3HWC - chains A and D of the 4 polymer chains in the assembly; structure by X-ray diffraction, 2.50 A resolution.

# Chain A
Protein: Chlorophenol-4-monooxygenase component 2
Source organism: Burkholderia cepacia
UniProtKB: O87009 (O87009_BURCE); residues 3001-3515 here correspond to UniProt positions 1-515 (UniProt number = residue number - 3000)
Amino-acid sequence (515 residues; numbered 3001 to 3515; the number before each row is that of its first residue):
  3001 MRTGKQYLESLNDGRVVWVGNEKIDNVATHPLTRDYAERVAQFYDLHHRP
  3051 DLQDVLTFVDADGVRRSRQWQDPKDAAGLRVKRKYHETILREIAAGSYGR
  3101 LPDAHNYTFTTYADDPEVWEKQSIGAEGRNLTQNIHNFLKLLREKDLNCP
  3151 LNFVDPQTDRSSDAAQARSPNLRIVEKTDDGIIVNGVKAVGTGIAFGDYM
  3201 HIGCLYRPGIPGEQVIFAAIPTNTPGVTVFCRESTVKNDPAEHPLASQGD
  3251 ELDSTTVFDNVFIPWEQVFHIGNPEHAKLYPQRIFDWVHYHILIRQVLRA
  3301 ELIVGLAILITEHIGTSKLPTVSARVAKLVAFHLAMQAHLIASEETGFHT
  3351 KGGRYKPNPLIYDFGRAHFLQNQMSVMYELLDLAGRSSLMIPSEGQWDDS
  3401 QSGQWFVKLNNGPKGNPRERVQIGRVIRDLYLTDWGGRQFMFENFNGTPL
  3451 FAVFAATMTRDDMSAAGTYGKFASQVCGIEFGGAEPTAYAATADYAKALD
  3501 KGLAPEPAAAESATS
Not modelled in the structure: 3483-3515
UniProt features mapped onto this chain:
  - binding site (substrate): R3100 to A3104, G3203, C3204
  - binding site (FAD): L3151 to F3153, Q3157 to R3160, T3192, T3457 to R3460

# Chain D
Protein: Chlorophenol-4-monooxygenase component 2
Source organism: Burkholderia cepacia
UniProtKB: O87009 (O87009_BURCE); numbering as in UniProt (aligned over 1-515)
Amino-acid sequence (515 residues; each row starts with the number of its first residue):
     1 MRTGKQYLESLNDGRVVWVGNEKIDNVATHPLTRDYAERVAQFYDLHHRP
    51 DLQDVLTFVDADGVRRSRQWQDPKDAAGLRVKRKYHETILREIAAGSYGR
   101 LPDAHNYTFTTYADDPEVWEKQSIGAEGRNLTQNIHNFLKLLREKDLNCP
   151 LNFVDPQTDRSSDAAQARSPNLRIVEKTDDGIIVNGVKAVGTGIAFGDYM
   201 HIGCLYRPGIPGEQVIFAAIPTNTPGVTVFCRESTVKNDPAEHPLASQGD
   251 ELDSTTVFDNVFIPWEQVFHIGNPEHAKLYPQRIFDWVHYHILIRQVLRA
   301 ELIVGLAILITEHIGTSKLPTVSARVAKLVAFHLAMQAHLIASEETGFHT
   351 KGGRYKPNPLIYDFGRAHFLQNQMSVMYELLDLAGRSSLMIPSEGQWDDS
   401 QSGQWFVKLNNGPKGNPRERVQIGRVIRDLYLTDWGGRQFMFENFNGTPL
   451 FAVFAATMTRDDMSAAGTYGKFASQVCGIEFGGAEPTAYAATADYAKALD
   501 KGLAPEPAAAESATS
Not modelled in the structure: 483-515
UniProt features mapped onto this chain:
  - binding site (substrate): R100 to A104, G203, C204
  - binding site (FAD): L151 to F153, Q157 to R160, T192, T457 to R460
  - mutagenesis: H289 (H289A: Loss of catalytic activity)
From the paper describing this entry:
  - self-association interface (contacts with another copy of this molecule): D159, V187, V190, F230, E233, K237, V257, D259, V326, L334, L360, F364, R386, L389, Q396, Q401, W405, F406, R420, R428, D434, R438, L450, F454
  - catalytic residues: H289
  - mutagenesis - H289A: decreased catalytic activity on 2,4,5-TCP
  - mutagenesis - H289A (53-fold): decreased catalytic activity on 2,4,6-TCP
  - mutagenesis - H289A: abolished catalytic activity on 2,5-DiCHQ
  - mutagenesis - H289A: unchanged stability

# Interface between chain A and chain D
Pairs across the interface - 147 pairs, chain A then chain D:
  W3018(A) - G395(D)
  W3018(A) - Q396(D)
  W3018(A) - D399(D)
  G3020(A) - S393(D)  hydrogen bond (backbone-side chain)
  G3020(A) - Q396(D)  hydrogen bond (backbone-side chain)
  N3021(A) - S393(D)  hydrogen bond
  N3021(A) - E394(D)
  N3021(A) - G395(D)  hydrogen bond (side chain-backbone)
  V3154(A) - R386(D)
  D3155(A) - R386(D)  hydrogen bond (backbone-side chain)
  P3156(A) - R386(D)
  P3156(A) - L409(D)  hydrophobic
  Q3157(A) - I314(D)
  Q3157(A) - R386(D)
  D3159(A) - I314(D)
  D3159(A) - L409(D)
  D3159(A) - N411(D)
  D3159(A) - G412(D)
  D3159(A) - R420(D)  salt bridge
  R3160(A) - I314(D)
  R3160(A) - G315(D)  hydrogen bond (side chain-backbone)
  R3160(A) - P413(D)
  S3161(A) - N411(D)  hydrogen bond
  S3161(A) - G412(D)
  R3168(A) - W405(D)
  R3168(A) - K408(D)
  P3170(A) - W405(D)  hydrophobic
  P3170(A) - K408(D)
  P3170(A) - L409(D)  hydrophobic
  N3185(A) - W405(D)
  G3186(A) - W405(D)
  V3187(A) - W405(D)  hydrophobic
  A3189(A) - R386(D)
  V3190(A) - R386(D)
  V3190(A) - M390(D)  hydrophobic
  F3230(A) - Q396(D)
  F3230(A) - S402(D)
  F3230(A) - F406(D)  hydrophobic
  C3231(A) - Q396(D)
  R3232(A) - L389(D)
  E3233(A) - E242(D)
  E3233(A) - H243(D)  salt bridge
  E3233(A) - R428(D)
  K3237(A) - D434(D)  salt bridge
  E3242(A) - E233(D)
  H3243(A) - E233(D)  salt bridge
  D3253(A) - L389(D)
  D3253(A) - M390(D)
  S3254(A) - M390(D)
  T3255(A) - M390(D)
  T3255(A) - L409(D)
  V3257(A) - W405(D)
  D3259(A) - Q401(D)
  D3259(A) - S402(D)
  D3259(A) - W405(D)  hydrogen bond
  I3314(A) - R160(D)
  G3315(A) - R160(D)
  T3316(A) - R160(D)
  L3319(A) - R160(D)
  R3325(A) - T448(D)  hydrogen bond
  L3370(A) - Y378(D)  hydrogen bond (backbone-side chain)
  Q3373(A) - Y378(D)
  M3374(A) - M377(D)  hydrophobic
  M3374(A) - Y378(D)  hydrophobic
  M3377(A) - M374(D)  hydrophobic
  M3377(A) - F440(D)  hydrophobic
  Y3378(A) - L370(D)
  Y3378(A) - Q371(D)
  Y3378(A) - M374(D)  hydrophobic
  Y3378(A) - P449(D)
  L3381(A) - M374(D)  hydrophobic
  L3381(A) - M441(D)
  D3382(A) - N446(D)
  D3382(A) - G447(D)
  D3382(A) - T448(D)  hydrogen bond (side chain-backbone)
  D3382(A) - P449(D)
  G3385(A) - M441(D)
  G3385(A) - F445(D)
  R3386(A) - D155(D)  hydrogen bond (side chain-backbone)
  R3386(A) - P156(D)
  R3386(A) - Q157(D)
  R3386(A) - A189(D)
  R3386(A) - F445(D)  hydrogen bond (backbone-backbone)
  R3386(A) - N446(D)
  S3388(A) - M441(D)
  L3389(A) - R232(D)
  L3389(A) - D253(D)
  L3389(A) - R438(D)
  M3390(A) - D253(D)
  M3390(A) - S254(D)
  M3390(A) - T255(D)
  S3393(A) - G20(D)
  S3393(A) - N21(D)
  E3394(A) - N21(D)
  G3395(A) - W18(D)
  G3395(A) - N21(D)
  Q3396(A) - W18(D)
  Q3396(A) - G20(D)
  Q3396(A) - F230(D)
  Q3396(A) - C231(D)
  D3399(A) - W18(D)
  Q3401(A) - D259(D)
  S3402(A) - F230(D)
  S3402(A) - D259(D)  hydrogen bond
  W3405(A) - P170(D)
  W3405(A) - N185(D)
  W3405(A) - G186(D)
  W3405(A) - V187(D)  hydrophobic
  W3405(A) - V257(D)
  W3405(A) - D259(D)  hydrogen bond
  F3406(A) - F230(D)  hydrophobic
  K3408(A) - R168(D)  hydrogen bond (side chain-backbone)
  K3408(A) - S169(D)
  K3408(A) - P170(D)
  L3409(A) - P156(D)  hydrophobic
  L3409(A) - P170(D)  hydrophobic
  L3409(A) - T255(D)
  N3411(A) - D159(D)  hydrogen bond
  N3411(A) - S161(D)
  G3412(A) - D159(D)
  G3412(A) - S161(D)  hydrogen bond (backbone-side chain)
  P3413(A) - R160(D)
  P3413(A) - S161(D)
  R3420(A) - Q157(D)
  R3428(A) - E233(D)
  L3432(A) - D434(D)
  L3432(A) - G437(D)
  L3432(A) - M441(D)  hydrophobic
  T3433(A) - D434(D)
  D3434(A) - K237(D)  salt bridge
  D3434(A) - L432(D)
  D3434(A) - T433(D)
  D3434(A) - D434(D)  hydrogen bond (side chain-backbone)
  G3437(A) - L432(D)
  M3441(A) - L381(D)
  M3441(A) - G385(D)
  M3441(A) - S388(D)
  M3441(A) - L389(D)  hydrophobic
  M3441(A) - L432(D)  hydrophobic
  N3444(A) - Y378(D)  hydrogen bond
  N3444(A) - L381(D)
  N3444(A) - D382(D)
  N3444(A) - G385(D)
  P3449(A) - R325(D)
  F3451(A) - L319(D)  hydrophobic
  F3451(A) - P320(D)
  F3451(A) - T321(D)
Other interface residues (no listed pair), chain A (77 interface residues in all): V3019, T3158, S3169, I3391, R3438, F3445, T3448
Other interface residues (no listed pair), chain D (82 interface residues in all): V154, V190, D239, H313, K318, V322, F442, N444

# Summary
The interface between chain A and chain D involves 77 residues on one side and 82 on the other, with 20
hydrogen bonds and 5 salt bridges. Polar pairs include D3159(A)-R420(D), E3233(A)-H243(D) and
K3237(A)-D434(D). The paper reports the catalytic residue H289(D); H289A of chain D reduces catalytic activity
on 2,4,5-TCP.
Chain A and chain D are both Chlorophenol-4-monooxygenase component 2 (Burkholderia cepacia); the structure,
Crystal Structure of Chlorophenol 4-Monooxygenase (TftD) of Burkholderia cepacia AC1100, was determined by
X-ray diffraction, deposited together with 3K86, 3K87 and 3K88.
